PDB entry 8QKR | X-ray diffraction, 3.23 A resolution | chains A and C of the 3 polymer chains in the assembly

[Chain A]
Protein: Reticulocyte-binding protein-like protein 5
Source organism: Plasmodium falciparum
Reference sequence: A0A8F2YHP6 (A0A8F2YHP6_PLAFA); aligned to UniProt positions 118-442 over residues 1-325 (the alignment contains insertions or deletions, so no single offset holds)
Amino-acid sequence (325 residues; row label = number of the first residue in the row):
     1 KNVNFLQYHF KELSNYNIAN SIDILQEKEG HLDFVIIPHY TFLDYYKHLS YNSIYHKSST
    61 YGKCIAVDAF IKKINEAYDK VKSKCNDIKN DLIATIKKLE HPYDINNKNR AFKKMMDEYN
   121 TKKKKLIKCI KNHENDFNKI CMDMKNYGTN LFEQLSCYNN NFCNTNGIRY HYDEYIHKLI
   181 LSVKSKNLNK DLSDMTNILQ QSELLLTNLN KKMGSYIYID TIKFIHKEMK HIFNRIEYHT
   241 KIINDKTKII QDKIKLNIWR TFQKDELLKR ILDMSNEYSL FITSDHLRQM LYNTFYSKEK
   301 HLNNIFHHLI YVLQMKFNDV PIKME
Disordered / not traced: 1-9, 104-110, 312-325
Differences from the reference sequence: conflict Ala77 (Thr194 in A0A8F2YHP6), Ala111 (Thr277 in A0A8F2YHP6)
Disulfides: Cys85-Cys129, Cys157-Cys163

[Chain C]
Protein: R5251vlcl
Source organism: Homo sapiens
Amino-acid sequence (220 residues; numbered 1 to 220; the number before each row is that of its first residue):
     1 TGVHCDIQMT QSPSSLSASV GDRVTITCRA SQSISTFLNW YQQKPGRAPR LLIYDASTLQ
    61 SGVPSRFSGS GSGTDFTLTV SSLQPEDFAT YYCQQTYNIP LYTFGQGTKV DIRRTVAAPS
   121 VFIFPPSDEQ LKSGTASVVC LLNNFYPREA KVQWKVDNAL QSGNSQESVT EQDSKDSTYS
   181 LSSTLTLSKA DYEKHKVYAC EVTHQGLSSP VTKSFNRGEC
Disordered / not traced: 1-5
Disulfides: Cys28-Cys93, Cys140-Cys200

[Chain A / chain C interface]
Pairs across the interface - 5 pairs, chain A then chain C:
  Phe162(A) with Asp6(C)
  Arg260(A) with Tyr97(C), hydrogen bond (side chain-backbone); Asn98(C)
  Gln263(A) with Asn98(C)
  Glu266(A) with Ile99(C)
Interface residues without a listed pair, chain A (6 interface residues in all): Leu256, Phe262
Interface residues without a listed pair, chain C (7 interface residues in all): Gln32, Phe37, Pro100

[Overview]
6 residues of chain A face 7 of chain C across their interface, with 1 hydrogen bond. Its one hydrogen-bonded
contact is Arg260(A)-Tyr97(C).
Chain A is Reticulocyte-binding protein-like protein 5 (Plasmodium falciparum) and chain C is R5251vlcl (Homo
sapiens); the structure, Plasmodium falciparum reticulocyte-binding protein homologue 5 (PfRH5) bound to
R5.251, was determined by X-ray diffraction (same publication as 8QKS).
